Entry 7K9I (electron microscopy, 3.30 A resolution); this record covers chains H and L of the 3 polymer chains in the assembly.

# Chain H
Molecule: 2B04 heavy chain
Organism: Mus musculus
Amino-acid sequence (119 residues; each row starts with the number of its first residue):
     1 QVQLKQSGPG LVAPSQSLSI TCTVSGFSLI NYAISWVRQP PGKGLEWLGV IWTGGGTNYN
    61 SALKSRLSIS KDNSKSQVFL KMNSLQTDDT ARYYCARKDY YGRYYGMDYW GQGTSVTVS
Disulfides: Cys22-Cys95

# Chain L
Molecule: 2B04 light chain
Organism: Mus musculus
Amino-acid sequence (109 residues; each row starts with the number of its first residue):
     1 QAVVTQESAL TTSPGETVTL TCRSSTGAVT TSNYANWVQE KPDHLFTGLI GGTNNRAPGV
    61 PARFSGSLIG DKAALTITGA QTEDEAIYFC ALWYNNHWVF GGGTKLTVL
Disulfides: Cys22-Cys90

# Chain H / chain L interface
Pairs across the interface - 26 pairs, chain H then chain L:
  Val37(H) with Phe100(L), hydrophobic
  Leu45(H) with Phe89(L), hydrophobic; Phe100(L)
  Trp47(H) with His97(L); Trp98(L); Phe100(L), hydrophobic
  Arg92(H) with His44(L), hydrogen bond
  Tyr94(H) with His44(L); Phe46(L)
  Lys98(H) with Trp98(L)
  Arg103(H) with Asn55(L); Arg56(L), hydrogen bond (side chain-backbone)
  Tyr104(H) with Gly48(L); Leu49(L), hydrogen bond (side chain-backbone); Ile50(L), hydrogen bond (side chain-backbone); Gly51(L); Asn55(L); Arg56(L); Ala57(L)
  Gly106(H) with Asn36(L)
  Met107(H) with Gly48(L); Phe100(L), hydrophobic
  Asp108(H) with Gly48(L); Pro58(L)
  Tyr109(H) with Pro58(L)
  Trp110(H) with Phe46(L)
Also at the interface, not in a pair above, chain H (21 interface residues in all): Gly44, Glu46, Trp52, Asn58, Tyr59, Asn60, Tyr105, Gln112
Also at the interface, not in a pair above, chain L (23 interface residues in all): Tyr34, Trp37, Val38, Thr47, Gly52, Trp93, Asn96, Gly102

# Summary
Chain H and chain L form an interface of 21 and 23 residues respectively; the contacts include 4 hydrogen
bonds. Among the polar pairs are Arg92(H)-His44(L), Arg103(H)-Arg56(L) and Tyr104(H)-Leu49(L).
Here chain H is 2B04 heavy chain and chain L is 2B04 light chain, both from Mus musculus. Entry 7K9I
(SARS-CoV-2 Spike RBD in complex with neutralizing Fab 2B04 (local refinement)) was determined by electron
microscopy (same publication as 7K9H, 7K9J and 7K9K).
